Entry 5GPC (X-ray diffraction, 2.80 A resolution); this record covers chains D and E of the 6 polymer chains in the assembly.

Chain D:
Molecule: Transcriptional regulator (TetR/AcrR family)
Organism: Bacillus halodurans
Reference sequence: Q9K8A4 (Q9K8A4_BACHD); residue numbers follow UniProt; this construct covers 2-195
Sequence (194 residues; each row starts with the number of its first residue):
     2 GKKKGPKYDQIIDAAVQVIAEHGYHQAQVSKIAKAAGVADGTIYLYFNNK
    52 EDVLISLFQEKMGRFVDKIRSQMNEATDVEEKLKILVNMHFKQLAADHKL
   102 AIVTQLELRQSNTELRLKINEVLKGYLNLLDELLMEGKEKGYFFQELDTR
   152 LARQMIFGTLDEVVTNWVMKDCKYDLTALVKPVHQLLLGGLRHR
Disordered / not traced: 2-4, 195
From the paper describing this entry:
  - binding site for the 21-nt DNA strand (chain E): Gln-29, Val-30, Ala-40, Gly-42, Thr-43, Tyr-45, Tyr-47
  - mutagenesis - G42Y, Y45A, Y45F: decreased binding to the 21-nt DNA strand (chain E)
  - mutagenesis - G42A: abolished expression
  - binding site for the 21-nt DNA strand: Tyr-45

Chain E:
Molecule: 21-nt DNA strand
Sequence (21 nucleotides; each row starts with the number of its first residue):
     1 GATGAATGAATACTCATTCAT

Chain D / chain E interface:
Residue-residue contacts (12; chain D residue first):
  Lys-8(D) / DA2(E)  salt bridge to the phosphate
  Val-39(D) / DT3(E)  phosphate contact
  Ala-40(D) / DT3(E)  hydrogen bond to the phosphate
  Ala-40(D) / DG4(E)  base contact
  Asp-41(D) / DG4(E)  base contact
  Gly-42(D) / DT3(E)  base contact
  Gly-42(D) / DG4(E)  hydrogen bond to the base
  Thr-43(D) / DA2(E)  sugar contact
  Thr-43(D) / DT3(E)  hydrogen bond to the phosphate
  Leu-46(D) / DG1(E)  phosphate contact
  Leu-46(D) / DA2(E)  base contact
  Tyr-47(D) / DA2(E)  hydrogen bond to the phosphate
Also at the interface, not in a pair above, chain D (9 interface residues in all): Gly-38

In short:
Chain D and chain E form an interface of 9 and 4 residues respectively, with 4 hydrogen bonds and 1 salt
bridge. Polar pairs include Gly-42(D)/DG4(E), Ala-40(D)/DT3(E) and Thr-43(D)/DT3(E). From the paper: a binding
site for the 21-nt DNA strand (chain E) at Gln-29(D), Val-30(D) and Ala-40(D) among others; G42Y, Y45A and
Y45F of chain D reduce binding to the 21-nt DNA strand (chain E).
Here chain D is Transcriptional regulator (TetR/AcrR family) (Bacillus halodurans) and chain E is a 21-nt DNA
strand. Entry 5GPC (Structural analysis of fatty acid degradation regulator FadR from Bacillus halodurans) was
determined by X-ray diffraction together with 5GP9 and 5GPA from the same study.
